Entry 5ODV (electron microscopy, 4.00 A resolution); this record covers chains B and C of the 48 polymer chains in the assembly.

[Chain B (and C)]
Molecule: coat protein
Organism: Watermelon mosaic virus
Notes: chain C of this document is another copy of the same molecule, construct and numbering; everything in this record applies to it too
UniProt: Q70J31 (Q70J31_9POTV); residues 3-283 here correspond to UniProt positions 11-291 (UniProt number = residue number + 8)
Amino-acid sequence (281 residues; numbered 3 to 283; the number before each row is that of its first residue):
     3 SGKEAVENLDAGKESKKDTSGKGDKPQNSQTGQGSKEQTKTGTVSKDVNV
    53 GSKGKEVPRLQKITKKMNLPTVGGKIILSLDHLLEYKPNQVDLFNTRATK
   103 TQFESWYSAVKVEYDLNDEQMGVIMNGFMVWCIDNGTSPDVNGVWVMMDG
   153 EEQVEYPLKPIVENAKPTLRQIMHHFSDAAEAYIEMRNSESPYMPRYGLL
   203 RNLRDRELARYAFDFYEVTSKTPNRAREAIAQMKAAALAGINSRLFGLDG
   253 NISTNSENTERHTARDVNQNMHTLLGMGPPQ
Disordered / not traced: 3-59, 267-283
What the authors report for this chain:
  - binding site for the 5-nt RNA strand: Ser-140, Arg-172, Asp-216, Lys-236

[Interface between chain B and chain C]
Pairs across the interface (43; chain B residue first):
  Phe-105(B) / Val-74(C)  hydrophobic
  Tyr-109(B) / Leu-80(C)  hydrophobic
  Gly-124(B) / Leu-80(C)
  Val-125(B) / His-84(C)
  Asn-128(B) / Leu-85(C)
  Val-132(B) / Leu-95(C)  hydrophobic
  Trp-133(B) / Leu-95(C)
  Asp-136(B) / Gln-92(C)  hydrogen bond
  Asp-136(B) / Leu-95(C)
  Asp-136(B) / Phe-96(C)
  Asn-137(B) / Phe-96(C)
  Asn-137(B) / Asn-97(C)
  Val-148(B) / Leu-95(C)
  Met-149(B) / Tyr-88(C)
  Met-150(B) / Pro-90(C)  hydrophobic
  Met-150(B) / Asp-94(C)
  Glu-153(B) / Lys-102(C)
  Gln-155(B) / Ala-100(C)
  Gln-155(B) / Thr-101(C)
  Gln-155(B) / Lys-102(C)  hydrogen bond (side chain-backbone)
  Glu-157(B) / Thr-101(C)
  Phe-178(B) / Pro-72(C)  hydrophobic
  Asp-180(B) / Asn-70(C)  hydrogen bond
  Ala-184(B) / Ile-65(C)  hydrophobic
  Arg-189(B) / Tyr-88(C)  hydrogen bond (side chain-backbone)
  Arg-189(B) / Lys-89(C)
  Arg-189(B) / Pro-90(C)  hydrogen bond (side chain-backbone)
  Pro-194(B) / Ser-222(C)  hydrogen bond (backbone-side chain)
  Tyr-195(B) / Gln-92(C)  hydrogen bond
  Tyr-195(B) / Ser-222(C)
  Met-196(B) / Ser-222(C)
  Arg-198(B) / Thr-98(C)
  Leu-201(B) / Val-220(C)  hydrophobic
  Leu-201(B) / Thr-221(C)
  Leu-201(B) / Ser-222(C)
  Leu-201(B) / Arg-229(C)
  Asn-204(B) / Arg-229(C)
  Leu-205(B) / Asn-226(C)
  Leu-205(B) / Arg-229(C)  hydrogen bond (backbone-side chain)
  Arg-206(B) / Asn-226(C)  hydrogen bond (backbone-side chain)
  Arg-206(B) / Glu-230(C)  salt bridge
  Arg-208(B) / Ser-222(C)  hydrogen bond (side chain-backbone)
  Arg-208(B) / Thr-224(C)
Also at the interface, not in a pair above, chain B (35 interface residues in all): Glu-106, Glu-121, Glu-154, Tyr-185, Met-188, Glu-192, Ala-266
Also at the interface, not in a pair above, chain C (33 interface residues in all): Lys-64, Ile-78, Leu-82, Asn-91, Lys-223, Ala-233, Arg-263

[Overview]
The interface between chain B and chain C involves 35 residues on one side and 33 on the other; the contacts
include 10 hydrogen bonds and 1 salt bridge. Among the polar pairs are Arg-206(B)/Glu-230(C),
Asp-136(B)/Gln-92(C) and Gln-155(B)/Lys-102(C). From the paper: a binding site for the 5-nt RNA strand at
Ser-140(B), Arg-172(B) and Asp-216(B) among others.
Both chains are coat protein (Watermelon mosaic virus). Entry 5ODV (Structure of Watermelon mosaic virus
potyvirus) was determined by electron microscopy.
